8J6Q - chains A and R of the 5 polymer chains in the assembly; structure by electron microscopy, 2.60 A resolution.

Chain A:
Molecule: Guanine nucleotide-binding protein G(i) subunit alpha-1
From: Homo sapiens
UniProtKB: P63096 (GNAI1_HUMAN); numbering as in UniProt (aligned over 3-354)
Sequence (352 residues; row label = number of the first residue in the row):
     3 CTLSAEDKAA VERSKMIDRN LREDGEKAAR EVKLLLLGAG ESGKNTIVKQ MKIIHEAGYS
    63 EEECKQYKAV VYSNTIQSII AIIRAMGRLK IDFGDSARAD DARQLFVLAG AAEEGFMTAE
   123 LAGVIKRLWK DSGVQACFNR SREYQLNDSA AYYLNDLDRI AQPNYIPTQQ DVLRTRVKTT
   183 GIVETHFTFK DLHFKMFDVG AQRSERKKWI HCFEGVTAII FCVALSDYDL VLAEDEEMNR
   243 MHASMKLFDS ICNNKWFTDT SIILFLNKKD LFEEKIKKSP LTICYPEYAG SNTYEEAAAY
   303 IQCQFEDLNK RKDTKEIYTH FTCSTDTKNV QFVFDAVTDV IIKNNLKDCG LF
Disordered / not traced: 55-181
Construct notes: conflict Asn47 (Ser in P63096), Ala203 (Gly in P63096), Ala245 (Glu in P63096), Ser326 (Ala in P63096)
Swiss-Prot annotation at these positions:
  - region: Lys35 to Lys46, Thr48 (G1 motif), Asp173 to Thr181 (G2 motif), Phe196 to Gly202, Gln204, Arg205 (G3 motif), Ile265 to Asp272 (G4 motif), Thr324, Cys325, Thr327 to Thr329 (G5 motif)
  - binding site (GTP): Glu43 to Lys46, Thr48, Ser151, Leu175 to Thr181, Asp200 to Gly202, Gln204, Asn269 to Asp272
  - binding site (Mg(2+)): Thr181
  - modified residue: Arg178 (ADP-ribosylarginine), Gln204 (Deamidated glutamine), Cys351 (ADP-ribosylcysteine)
  - lipidation: Cys3 (S-palmitoyl cysteine)

Chain R:
Molecule: Hydroxycarboxylic acid receptor 2
From: Homo sapiens
UniProtKB: Q8TDS4 (HCAR2_HUMAN); residues 8-301 here = UniProt positions 8-301
Sequence (295 residues; row label = number of the first residue in the row):
     8 DHFLEIDKKN CCVFRDDFIV KVLPPVLGLE FIFGLLGNGL ALWIFCFHLK SWKSSRIFLF
    68 NLAVADFLLI ICLPFLMDNY VRRWDWKFGD IPCRLMLFML AMNRQGSIIF LTVVAVDRYF
   128 RVVHPHHALN KISNRTAAII SCLLWGITIG LTVHLLKKKM PIQNGGANLC SSFSICHTFQ
   188 WHEAMFLLEF FLPLGIILFC SARIIWSLRQ RQMDRHAKIK RAITFIMVVA IVFVICFLPS
   248 VVVRIRIFWL LHTSGTQNCE VYRSVDLAFF ITLSFTYMNS MLDPVVYYFS SPSFN
Construct notes: expression tag (302)
Disulfide bonds: Cys18-Cys183, Cys19-Cys266, Cys100-Cys177
Glycans and other covalent adducts: N-acetylglucosamine (NAG) linked to Asn17
Small-molecule neighbours:
  - (3R)-3-hydroxybutanoic acid (3HR): Leu83, Tyr87, Trp91, Leu104, Leu107, Arg111, Ser178, Ser179, Phe180, Phe277, Leu280, Tyr284
  - IX8 (7-methyl-N-[(2R)-1-phenoxypropan-2-yl]-3-(4-propan-2-ylphenyl)pyrazolo[1,5-a]pyrimidine-6-carboxamide): Cys183, His184, Thr185, Phe186, Gln187, Glu190, Ala191, Leu194, Leu195, Phe198, Phe255, Leu258
From the paper describing this entry:
  - post-translational modification sites: Asn17
  - binding site for (3R)-3-hydroxybutanoic acid: Leu83, Trp91, Leu104, Leu107, Arg111, Ser179, Phe180, Leu280, Tyr284
  - mutagenesis - R111A: abolished signaling in response to (3R)-3-hydroxybutanoic acid
  - mutagenesis - F244A, F244W (10-fold): decreased signaling
  - mutagenesis - F244Y: unchanged signaling
  - mutagenesis - H184A, F186A, Q187A, L195A, L258A: decreased signaling in response to IX8
  - mutagenesis - T185A: unchanged signaling in response to IX8

Interface between chain A and chain R:
Residue-residue contacts (36):
  Ala31(A) - Lys138(R)
  Leu194(A) - His133(R)
  Asp315(A) - His223(R)
  Glu318(A) - Arg222(R)  salt bridge
  Tyr320(A) - Arg222(R)
  Phe336(A) - His133(R)
  Asp337(A) - Arg218(R)  hydrogen bond (backbone-side chain)
  Thr340(A) - Pro132(R)
  Thr340(A) - His133(R)  hydrogen bond
  Thr340(A) - Arg218(R)
  Asp341(A) - Arg218(R)  salt bridge
  Asp341(A) - Met220(R)
  Ile343(A) - Pro132(R)  hydrophobic
  Ile343(A) - His133(R)
  Ile344(A) - Val129(R)
  Ile344(A) - Pro132(R)  hydrophobic
  Ile344(A) - Arg218(R)
  Ile344(A) - Met220(R)  hydrophobic
  Lys345(A) - Met220(R)
  Asn347(A) - Arg128(R)  hydrogen bond (side chain-backbone)
  Asn347(A) - Pro132(R)  hydrogen bond (side chain-backbone)
  Asn347(A) - Asn137(R)
  Leu348(A) - Val129(R)  hydrophobic
  Leu348(A) - Ile226(R)  hydrophobic
  Asp350(A) - Lys60(R)
  Cys351(A) - Ser62(R)
  Gly352(A) - Arg63(R)
  Gly352(A) - Ser298(R)  hydrogen bond (backbone-side chain)
  Gly352(A) - Pro299(R)
  Leu353(A) - Arg125(R)
  Leu353(A) - Ala229(R)
  Leu353(A) - Ile233(R)  hydrophobic
  Phe354(A) - His223(R)
  Phe354(A) - Lys225(R)
  Phe354(A) - Ile226(R)  hydrophobic
  Phe354(A) - Pro299(R)
Also at the interface, not in a pair above, chain A (21 interface residues in all): Thr316, Lys349
Also at the interface, not in a pair above, chain R (24 interface residues in all): Leu66, Asp124, Leu215, Ser300

Summary:
Chain A and chain R form an interface of 21 and 24 residues respectively, with 5 hydrogen bonds and 2 salt
bridges. Among the polar pairs are Glu318(A)-Arg222(R), Asp341(A)-Arg218(R) and Asp337(A)-Arg218(R). The paper
reports a binding site for (3R)-3-hydroxybutanoic acid at Leu83(R), Trp91(R) and Leu104(R) among others;
H184A, F186A and Q187A of chain R, among others, reduce signaling in response to IX8; 10 substitutions were
tested in all.
Here chain A is Guanine nucleotide-binding protein G(i) subunit alpha-1 and chain R is Hydroxycarboxylic acid
receptor 2, both from Homo sapiens. Entry 8J6Q (Cryo-EM structure of the 3-HB and compound 9n-bound human
HCAR2-Gi1 complex) was determined by electron microscopy (same publication as 8J6P and 8J6R).
